8Q95 - chains A and B of the 3 polymer chains in the assembly; structure by X-ray diffraction, 1.60 A resolution.

Chain A:
Name: Spike protein S1
Organism: Severe acute respiratory syndrome coronavirus 2
Reference sequence: P0DTC2 (SPIKE_SARS2); residues 334-517 here = UniProt positions 334-517
Sequence (187 residues; row label = number of the first residue in the row):
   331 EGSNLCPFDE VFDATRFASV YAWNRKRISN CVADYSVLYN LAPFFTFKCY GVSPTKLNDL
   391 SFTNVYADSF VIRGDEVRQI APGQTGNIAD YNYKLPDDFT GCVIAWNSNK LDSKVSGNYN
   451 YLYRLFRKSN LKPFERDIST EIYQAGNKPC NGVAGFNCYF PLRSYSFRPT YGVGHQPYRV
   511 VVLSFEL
Disordered / not traced: 331-333
Construct notes: expression tag (331-333); variant Asp339 (Gly in P0DTC2), Leu371 (Ser in P0DTC2), Pro373 (Ser in P0DTC2), Phe375 (Ser in P0DTC2), Asn417 (Lys in P0DTC2), Lys440 (Asn in P0DTC2), Ser446 (Gly in P0DTC2), Asn477 (Ser in P0DTC2), Lys478 (Thr in P0DTC2), Ala484 (Glu in P0DTC2), Arg493 (Gln in P0DTC2), Ser496 (Gly in P0DTC2), Arg498 (Gln in P0DTC2), Tyr501 (Asn in P0DTC2), His505 (Tyr in P0DTC2); conflict Asp343 (Asn in P0DTC2), Ser391 (Cys in P0DTC2)
Cystine bridges: Cys336-Cys361, Cys379-Cys432, Cys480-Cys488

Chain B:
Name: Nanobody Ma3F05
Organism: Vicugna pacos
Notes: antibody fragment or engineered binder
Sequence (131 residues; row label = number of the first residue in the row; numbers below 1 keep their minus sign (Gly-1 is residue -1)):
    -1 GSQVQLVESG GDLVQSGGSL KLACAVSGVT LDGYSIGWFR QAPGKEREAV SYSEKSNGPT
    59 YYVASVKGRF TISRDNAKNT AYLQMNNLKP EDTGIYYCAA DEAYYHERGW QSPLGWPYWG
   119 QGTQVTVSST S
Disordered / not traced: -1 to 0, 128-129
Cystine bridges: Cys22-Cys96

How chain A and chain B interact:
Contacting residue pairs - 32 pairs, chain A then chain B:
  Tyr365(A) - His104(B)
  Tyr369(A) - Arg106(B)
  Phe374(A) - Ser110(B)
  Phe375(A) - Arg106(B)
  Phe375(A) - Gly107(B)
  Thr376(A) - Gly107(B)
  Thr376(A) - Ser110(B)
  Thr376(A) - Gly113(B)
  Phe377(A) - Tyr103(B)
  Phe377(A) - His104(B)  hydrogen bond (backbone-backbone)
  Phe377(A) - Gly107(B)  hydrogen bond (backbone-backbone)
  Lys378(A) - Asp99(B)  salt bridge
  Lys378(A) - Ala101(B)
  Lys378(A) - Tyr102(B)
  Lys378(A) - Tyr103(B)  hydrogen bond
  Lys378(A) - Gly113(B)  hydrogen bond (side chain-backbone)
  Cys379(A) - Ala101(B)
  Cys379(A) - Tyr102(B)  hydrogen bond (backbone-backbone)
  Tyr380(A) - Asp99(B)  hydrogen bond
  Tyr380(A) - Ala101(B)  hydrophobic
  Val382(A) - Tyr102(B)
  Ser383(A) - Tyr102(B)
  Pro384(A) - Tyr102(B)
  Pro384(A) - His104(B)
  Gly404(A) - Leu112(B)
  Val407(A) - Leu112(B)
  Arg408(A) - Leu112(B)
  Arg408(A) - Trp114(B)
  Arg408(A) - Pro115(B)
  Gln414(A) - Pro115(B)
  Gln414(A) - Tyr116(B)  hydrogen bond
  Tyr508(A) - Leu112(B)
Interface residues without a listed pair, chain A (20 interface residues in all): Gly381, Asp405, Val503
Interface residues without a listed pair, chain B (14 interface residues in all): Glu100

Overview:
20 residues of chain A and 14 residues of chain B are in contact; the contacts include 7 hydrogen bonds and 1
salt bridge. Polar contacts include Lys378(A)-Asp99(B), Lys378(A)-Tyr103(B) and Lys378(A)-Gly113(B).
Chain A is Spike protein S1 (Severe acute respiratory syndrome coronavirus 2) and chain B is Nanobody Ma3F05
(Vicugna pacos); the structure, Crystal structure of the SARS-CoV-2 BA.1 RBD with neutralizing-VHHs Ma16B06
and Ma3F05, was determined by X-ray diffraction together with 8Q7S and 8Q94 from the same study.
